8K4O - chains B and G of the 5 polymer chains in the assembly; structure by electron microscopy, 3.01 A resolution.

[Chain B]
Molecule: Guanine nucleotide-binding protein G(I)/G(S)/G(T) subunit beta-1
From: Homo sapiens
UniProtKB: P62873 (GBB1_HUMAN); residues 5-340 here = UniProt positions 5-340
Chain sequence (336 residues; row label = number of the first residue in the row):
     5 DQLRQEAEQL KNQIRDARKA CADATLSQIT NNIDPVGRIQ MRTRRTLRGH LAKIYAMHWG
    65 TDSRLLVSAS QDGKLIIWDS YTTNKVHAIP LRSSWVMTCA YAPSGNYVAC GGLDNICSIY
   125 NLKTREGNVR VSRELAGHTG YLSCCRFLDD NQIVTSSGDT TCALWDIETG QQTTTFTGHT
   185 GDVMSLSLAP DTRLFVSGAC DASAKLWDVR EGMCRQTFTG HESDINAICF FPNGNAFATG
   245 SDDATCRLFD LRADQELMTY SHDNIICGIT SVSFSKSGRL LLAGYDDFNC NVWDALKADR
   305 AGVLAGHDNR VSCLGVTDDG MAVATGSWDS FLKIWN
Curated features (UniProtKB/Swiss-Prot):
  - modified residue: His-266 (Phosphohistidine)
  - natural variant: Leu-30 (L30F: In MRD42; uncertain significance), Arg-52 (R52G: In MRD42), Gly-64 (G64V: In MRD42), Asp-76 (D76E: In MRD42; D76G: In MRD42), Gly-77 (G77S: In MRD42), Lys-78 (K78R: In MRD42), Ile-80 (I80N: In MRD42; I80T: In MRD42), His-91 (H91R: In MRD42; uncertain significance), Ala-92 (A92T: In MRD42), Pro-94 (P94S: In MRD42), Leu-95 (L95P: In MRD42), Arg-96 (R96L: In MRD42), 5 further natural variant entries in UniProt

[Chain G]
Molecule: Guanine nucleotide-binding protein subunit gamma
From: Homo sapiens
UniProtKB: A0A663LQV7 (A0A663LQV7_ATHCN); residue numbers follow UniProt; this construct covers 9-62
Chain sequence (54 residues; numbered 9 to 62; the number before each row is that of its first residue):
     9 IAQARKLVEQ LKMEANIDRI KVSKAAADLM AYCEAHAKED PLLTPVPASE NPFR

[Interface between chain B and chain G]
Contacting residue pairs (56):
  Asp-5(B) / Ile-9(G)
  Leu-7(B) / Val-16(G)
  Ile-18(B) / Leu-19(G)  hydrophobic
  Ile-18(B) / Glu-22(G)
  Ile-18(B) / Arg-27(G)
  Ala-21(B) / Arg-27(G)  hydrogen bond (backbone-side chain)
  Arg-22(B) / Glu-22(G)  salt bridge
  Cys-25(B) / Ile-28(G)  hydrogen bond (side chain-backbone)
  Cys-25(B) / Lys-29(G)
  Cys-25(B) / Val-30(G)
  Ala-26(B) / Val-30(G)  hydrophobic
  Asp-27(B) / Lys-29(G)
  Leu-30(B) / Ala-34(G)  hydrophobic
  Ile-33(B) / Ala-34(G)  hydrophobic
  Thr-34(B) / Met-38(G)
  Val-40(B) / Leu-51(G)  hydrophobic
  Met-45(B) / Leu-50(G)  hydrophobic
  Arg-48(B) / Asn-59(G)
  Arg-48(B) / Phe-61(G)
  Arg-48(B) / Arg-62(G)
  Arg-49(B) / Pro-60(G)
  Arg-49(B) / Phe-61(G)  hydrogen bond (side chain-backbone)
  Ser-84(B) / Phe-61(G)
  Tyr-85(B) / Pro-60(G)  hydrophobic
  Tyr-85(B) / Phe-61(G)  hydrophobic
  Met-217(B) / Met-21(G)  hydrophobic
  Cys-218(B) / Gln-18(G)
  Arg-219(B) / Glu-22(G)
  Thr-221(B) / Glu-22(G)
  Pro-236(B) / Tyr-40(G)
  Asp-254(B) / Ala-33(G)
  Arg-256(B) / Arg-27(G)
  Arg-256(B) / Ile-28(G)
  Arg-256(B) / Asp-36(G)  salt bridge
  Ala-257(B) / Ile-28(G)
  Asp-258(B) / Arg-27(G)
  Leu-261(B) / Val-30(G)  hydrophobic
  Leu-261(B) / Leu-37(G)  hydrophobic
  Ser-279(B) / Asp-48(G)  hydrogen bond
  Ser-279(B) / Leu-50(G)
  Lys-280(B) / Glu-47(G)
  Lys-280(B) / Asp-48(G)
  Ser-281(B) / Tyr-40(G)
  Ser-281(B) / His-44(G)
  Ser-281(B) / Asp-48(G)  hydrogen bond
  Ser-281(B) / Leu-51(G)
  Gly-282(B) / Cys-41(G)
  Arg-283(B) / Cys-41(G)
  Arg-283(B) / Leu-51(G)
  Asp-323(B) / Pro-49(G)
  Gly-324(B) / Pro-49(G)
  Gly-324(B) / Leu-50(G)
  Met-325(B) / Pro-49(G)  hydrophobic
  Met-325(B) / Leu-50(G)
  Met-325(B) / Val-54(G)  hydrophobic
  Asn-340(B) / Asn-59(G)  hydrogen bond
Interface residues without a listed pair, chain B (54 interface residues in all): Glu-10, Ala-11, Leu-14, Lys-15, Gln-17, Ala-28, Ile-43, Gln-220, Phe-235, Asn-237, Leu-252, Gln-259, Leu-284, Leu-300, Val-320, Ala-326, Val-327, Ile-338
Interface residues without a listed pair, chain G (34 interface residues in all): Arg-13, Lys-20, Ala-23, Ile-25, Asp-26, Ser-31

[Overview]
54 residues of chain B and 34 residues of chain G are in contact; the contacts include 6 hydrogen bonds and 2
salt bridges. Among the polar pairs are Arg-22(B)/Glu-22(G), Arg-256(B)/Asp-36(G) and Ala-21(B)/Arg-27(G).
Chain B is Guanine nucleotide-binding protein G(I)/G(S)/G(T) subunit beta-1 and chain G is Guanine
nucleotide-binding protein subunit gamma, both from Homo sapiens; the structure, Cryo-EM structure of Kaposi's
Sarcoma-Associated Herpesvirus-G Protein-Coupled Receptor (KSHV-GPCR)in complex with CXC chemokine CXCL1, was
determined by electron microscopy together with 8K4P from the same study.
